PDB entry 8EAT | electron microscopy, 3.10 A resolution | chains h and i of the 15 polymer chains in the assembly

# Chain h (and i)
Protein: V-type proton ATPase subunit c
Organism: Saccharomyces cerevisiae
Notes: chain i of this document is another copy of the same molecule, construct and numbering; everything in this record applies to it too
Reference sequence: P25515 (VATL1_YEAST); residues 1-160 here = UniProt positions 1-160
Sequence (160 residues; row label = number of the first residue in the row):
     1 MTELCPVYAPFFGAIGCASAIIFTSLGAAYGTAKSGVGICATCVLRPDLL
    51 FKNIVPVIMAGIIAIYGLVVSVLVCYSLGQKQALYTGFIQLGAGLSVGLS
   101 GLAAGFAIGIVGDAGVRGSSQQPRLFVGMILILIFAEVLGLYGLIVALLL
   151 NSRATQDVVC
Not modelled in the structure: 1, 160
Swiss-Prot annotation at these positions:
  - site: E137 (Essential for proton translocation)
  - mutagenesis: E137 (E137D: Partial inactivation; E137Q/V/K: Inactivation)

# Chain h / chain i interface
Pairs across the interface - 78 pairs, chain h then chain i:
  V7(h) with E3(i); L4(i), hydrophobic; L84(i), hydrophobic; F88(i)
  Y8(h) with F88(i), hydrophobic
  P10(h) with Y85(i), hydrophobic
  F11(h) with F88(i)
  A14(h) with F88(i)
  I15(h) with L95(i), hydrophobic
  C17(h) with V146(i), hydrophobic; L150(i), hydrophobic
  A18(h) with G92(i); S96(i)
  I21(h) with S96(i); S100(i); Y142(i), hydrophobic
  I22(h) with L95(i); S96(i); L99(i), hydrophobic; S100(i)
  S25(h) with S100(i); A103(i); L139(i)
  L26(h) with A103(i), hydrophobic
  A28(h) with L139(i), hydrophobic
  A29(h) with A103(i); A107(i); L139(i)
  T32(h) with V111(i); I132(i)
  A33(h) with I110(i), hydrophobic; V111(i), hydrophobic
  V37(h) with I110(i), hydrophobic; A114(i), hydrophobic
  I39(h) with I132(i), hydrophobic
  C40(h) with A114(i); G115(i); L125(i)
  C43(h) with Q122(i); L125(i), hydrophobic
  V44(h) with G118(i); Q121(i); Q122(i), hydrogen bond (backbone-side chain); L125(i), hydrophobic
  P47(h) with Q122(i); R124(i)
  D48(h) with R124(i)
  L50(h) with R124(i); G128(i)
  I54(h) with L131(i), hydrophobic; I132(i), hydrophobic
  V57(h) with F135(i), hydrophobic
  I58(h) with F135(i), hydrophobic
  A64(h) with L139(i), hydrophobic; Y142(i), hydrophobic
  I65(h) with Y142(i)
  L68(h) with Y142(i), hydrophobic; V146(i), hydrophobic
  S71(h) with V146(i)
  V72(h) with L149(i), hydrophobic
  C75(h) with L149(i); L150(i); R153(i)
  Y76(h) with L149(i); R153(i)
  L78(h) with Y85(i); I89(i), hydrophobic; L150(i), hydrophobic; R153(i), hydrogen bond (backbone-side chain)
  G79(h) with Y85(i)
  Q80(h) with L4(i); A83(i); Y85(i); D157(i); V158(i); V159(i), hydrogen bond (side chain-backbone)
  K81(h) with L4(i); V159(i)
Interface residues without a listed pair, chain h (41 interface residues in all): G36, F51, G61
Interface residues without a listed pair, chain i (42 interface residues in all): L91, A104, V127, A136, G143, I145

# Summary
41 residues of chain h face 42 of chain i across their interface, with 3 hydrogen bonds. Polar contacts
include V44(h)-Q122(i), L78(h)-R153(i) and Q80(h)-V159(i). Curated annotation (UniProt) lists one mutagenesis
site on chain h.
Chain h and chain i are both V-type proton ATPase subunit c (Saccharomyces cerevisiae); the structure, Yeast
VO missing subunits a, e, and f in complex with Vma12-22p, was determined by electron microscopy (same
publication as 8EAS and 8EAV).
